6VGN - chains A and B of the 21 polymer chains in the assembly; structure by electron microscopy, 3.10 A resolution.

Chain A (and B):
Molecule: ATP-dependent Clp protease proteolytic subunit
Source organism: Mycobacterium tuberculosis
Notes: EC 3.4.21.92; chain B of this document is another copy of the same molecule, construct and numbering; everything in this record applies to it too
UniProt: A0A045HBE0 (A0A045HBE0_MYCTX); residues 15-214 here = UniProt positions 15-214
Chain sequence (200 residues; each row starts with the number of its first residue):
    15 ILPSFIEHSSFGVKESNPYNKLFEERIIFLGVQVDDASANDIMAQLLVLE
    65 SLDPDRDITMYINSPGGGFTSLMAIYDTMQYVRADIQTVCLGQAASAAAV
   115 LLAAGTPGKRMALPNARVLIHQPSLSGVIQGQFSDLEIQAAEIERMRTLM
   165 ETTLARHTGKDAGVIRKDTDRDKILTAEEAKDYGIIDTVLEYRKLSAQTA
Not modelled in the structure: 211-214

How chain A and chain B interact:
Pairs across the interface - 56 pairs, chain A then chain B:
  K28(A) - I20(B)
  Y33(A) - I15(B)  hydrophobic
  Y33(A) - P17(B)
  N34(A) - P17(B)
  N34(A) - S18(B)  hydrogen bond (side chain-backbone)
  F37(A) - P17(B)  hydrophobic
  F37(A) - S18(B)
  F37(A) - F19(B)  hydrophobic
  Q47(A) - I15(B)  hydrogen bond (side chain-backbone)
  D50(A) - V46(B)
  A51(A) - V46(B)
  N54(A) - Y33(B)  hydrogen bond (backbone-side chain)
  N54(A) - F43(B)
  N54(A) - G45(B)
  N54(A) - N77(B)  hydrogen bond
  D55(A) - L16(B)
  D55(A) - Y33(B)  hydrogen bond
  M57(A) - N77(B)
  A58(A) - P32(B)  hydrophobic
  Q59(A) - P17(B)
  L61(A) - Y75(B)  hydrophobic
  V62(A) - F19(B)  hydrophobic
  V62(A) - P32(B)  hydrophobic
  D69(A) - L209(B)
  T84(A) - Q107(B)
  T84(A) - R131(B)  hydrogen bond
  M87(A) - N129(B)
  A88(A) - G106(B)
  D91(A) - L127(B)
  D91(A) - P128(B)
  D91(A) - N129(B)  hydrogen bond
  D91(A) - Y206(B)  hydrogen bond
  M93(A) - K208(B)  hydrogen bond (backbone-side chain)
  Q94(A) - Y206(B)
  Q94(A) - K208(B)
  Y95(A) - E205(B)
  Y95(A) - Y206(B)
  Y95(A) - R207(B)  hydrogen bond (backbone-backbone)
  V96(A) - K208(B)  hydrogen bond (backbone-side chain)
  R97(A) - R207(B)
  R97(A) - K208(B)
  R97(A) - L209(B)  hydrogen bond (backbone-backbone)
  A98(A) - K208(B)  hydrogen bond (backbone-side chain)
  V142(A) - P79(B)  hydrophobic
  V142(A) - Q107(B)
  Q144(A) - H135(B)  hydrogen bond
  Q146(A) - D186(B)
  F147(A) - D186(B)  hydrogen bond (backbone-side chain)
  I152(A) - R185(B)
  I152(A) - D186(B)
  E156(A) - R131(B)  salt bridge
  E156(A) - I188(B)
  R159(A) - N129(B)
  R159(A) - R131(B)
  R159(A) - T190(B)
  L163(A) - N129(B)
Other interface residues (no listed pair), chain A (40 interface residues in all): E38, L66, P68, Y90, T92, D99, I100
Other interface residues (no listed pair), chain B (38 interface residues in all): K35, L36, L105, A109, A130, L133, L204, S210

Summary:
40 residues of chain A and 38 residues of chain B are in contact; the contacts include 15 hydrogen bonds and 1
salt bridge. Polar pairs include E156(A)-R131(B), N34(A)-S18(B) and Q47(A)-I15(B).
Chain A and chain B are both ATP-dependent Clp protease proteolytic subunit (Mycobacterium tuberculosis); the
structure, ClpP1P2 complex from M. tuberculosis bound to ADEP, was determined by electron microscopy (same
publication as 6VGK and 6VGQ).
